Entry 1FVC (X-ray diffraction, 2.20 A resolution); this record covers chains A and B.

== Chain A ==
Name: IGG1-kappa 4D5 fv (light chain)
Organism: Homo sapiens
Amino-acid sequence (109 residues; numbered 1 to 109; the number before each row is that of its first residue):
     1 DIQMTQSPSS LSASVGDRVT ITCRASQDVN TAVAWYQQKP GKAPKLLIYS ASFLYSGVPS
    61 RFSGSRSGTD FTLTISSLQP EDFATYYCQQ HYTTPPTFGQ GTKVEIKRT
Differences from the reference sequence: conflict D28 (Ser50 in 185985), V29 (Ile51 in 185985), N30 (Ser52 in 185985), T31 (Ser53 in 185985), A32 (Tyr54 in 185985), V33 (Leu55 in 185985), A34 (Asn56 in 185985), S50 (Ala72 in 185985), F53 (Ser75 in 185985), Y55 (Gln77 in 185985), R66 (Gly88 in 185985), H91 (Ser113 in 185985), T93 (Ser115 in 185985)
Disulfide bonds: C23-C88

== Chain B ==
Name: IGG1-kappa 4D5 fv (heavy chain)
Organism: Homo sapiens
Amino-acid sequence (120 residues; row label = number of the first residue in the row):
     1 EVQLVESGGG LVQPGGSLRL SCAASGFNIK DTYIHWVRQA PGKGLEWVAR IYPTNGYTRY
    61 ADSVKGRFTI SADTSKNTAY LQMNSLRAED TAVYYCSRWG GDGFYAMDYW GQGTLVTVSS
Disulfide bonds: C22-C96

== Chain A / chain B interface ==
Pairs across the interface - 31 pairs, chain A then chain B:
  Y36(A) - A106(B)
  Y36(A) - M107(B)  hydrogen bond (side chain-backbone)
  Y36(A) - W110(B)
  Q38(A) - Q39(B)
  Q38(A) - Y95(B)  hydrogen bond
  K42(A) - Y95(B)  hydrogen bond (backbone-side chain)
  A43(A) - Y95(B)  hydrophobic
  A43(A) - G111(B)
  P44(A) - L45(B)  hydrophobic
  P44(A) - W110(B)
  L46(A) - F104(B)  hydrophobic
  L46(A) - A106(B)  hydrophobic
  L46(A) - M107(B)
  L46(A) - D108(B)
  Y49(A) - F104(B)  hydrophobic
  Y49(A) - A106(B)  hydrophobic
  Y55(A) - F104(B)  hydrophobic
  Y55(A) - D108(B)
  Y55(A) - Y109(B)
  Y87(A) - Q39(B)
  Y87(A) - G44(B)
  Y87(A) - L45(B)  hydrophobic
  Q89(A) - M107(B)
  H91(A) - Y105(B)  hydrogen bond (side chain-backbone)
  T94(A) - W47(B)
  T94(A) - R50(B)  hydrogen bond
  T94(A) - R59(B)
  P95(A) - W47(B)  hydrophobic
  P96(A) - W47(B)
  F98(A) - L45(B)
  F98(A) - W110(B)  hydrophobic
Interface residues without a listed pair, chain A (16 interface residues in all): A34
Interface residues without a listed pair, chain B (18 interface residues in all): V37, K43, Q112

== Overview ==
16 residues of chain A face 18 of chain B across their interface; the contacts include 5 hydrogen bonds. Polar
contacts include Y36(A)-M107(B), Q38(A)-Y95(B) and K42(A)-Y95(B).
Chain A is IGG1-kappa 4D5 fv (light chain) and chain B is IGG1-kappa 4D5 fv (heavy chain), both from Homo
sapiens; the structure, X-ray structures of the antigen-binding domains from three variants of humanized
anti-P185-HER2 antibody 4D5 and comparison ..., was determined by X-ray diffraction, deposited together with
1FVD and 1FVE.
